PDB entry 8QHL | X-ray diffraction, 1.90 A resolution | chains B and D

== Chain B ==
Name: Angiotensin-converting enzyme
Source organism: Homo sapiens
Notes: EC 3.2.1.-, 3.4.15.1
Reference sequence: P12821 (ACE_HUMAN); residues 1-628 here correspond to UniProt positions 30-657 (UniProt number = residue number + 29)
Sequence (628 residues; row label = number of the first residue in the row):
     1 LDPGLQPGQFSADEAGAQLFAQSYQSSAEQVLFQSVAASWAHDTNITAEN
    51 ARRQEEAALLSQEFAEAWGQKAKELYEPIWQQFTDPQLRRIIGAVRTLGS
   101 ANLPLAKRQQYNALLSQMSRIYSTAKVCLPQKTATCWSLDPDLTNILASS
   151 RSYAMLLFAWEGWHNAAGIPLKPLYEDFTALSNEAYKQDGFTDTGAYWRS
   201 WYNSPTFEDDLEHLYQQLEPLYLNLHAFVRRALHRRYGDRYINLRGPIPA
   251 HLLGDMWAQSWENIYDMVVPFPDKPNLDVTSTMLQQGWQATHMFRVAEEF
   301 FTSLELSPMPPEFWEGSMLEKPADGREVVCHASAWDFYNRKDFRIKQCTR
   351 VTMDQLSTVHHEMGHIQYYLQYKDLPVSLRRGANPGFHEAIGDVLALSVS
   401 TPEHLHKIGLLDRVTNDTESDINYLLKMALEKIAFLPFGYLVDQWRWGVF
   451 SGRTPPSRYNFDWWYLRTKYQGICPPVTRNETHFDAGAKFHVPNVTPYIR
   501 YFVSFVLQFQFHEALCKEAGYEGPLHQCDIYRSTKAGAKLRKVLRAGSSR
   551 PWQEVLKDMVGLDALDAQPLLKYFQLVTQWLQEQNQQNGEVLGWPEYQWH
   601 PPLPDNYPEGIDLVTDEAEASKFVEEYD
Unresolved in the structure: 130-134, 609-628
Cystine bridges: C128-C136, C330-C348, C516-C528
Covalently attached groups: N-acetylglucosamine (NAG) linked to N45; glycan linked to N416, N480
Construct notes: engineered mutation Q9 (Asn38 in P12821), Q25 (Asn54 in P12821), Q82 (Asn111 in P12821), Q117 (Asn146 in P12821), Q131 (Asn160 in P12821), Q289 (Asn318 in P12821), R545 (Gln574 in P12821), L576 (Pro605 in P12821)
Bound ions: Zn2+: H361, H365, E389 (shared with V52(D) of chain D)
From the paper describing this entry:
  - binding site for Val-pro-pro: Q259, H331, A334, T358, H361, E362, K489, H491, Y498, Y501
  - specificity-determining residues: D255, T358 (proposed by the authors, not directly observed)

== Chain D ==
Name: Val-pro-pro
Sequence (3 residues; numbered 52 to 54; the number before each row is that of its first residue):
    52 VPP
Bound ions: Zn2+: V52 (shared with H361(B), H365(B), E389(B) of chain B)

== Chain B / chain D interface ==
Contacting residue pairs - 22 pairs, chain B then chain D:
  Q259(B) - P54(D)  hydrogen bond (side chain-backbone)
  H331(B) - V52(D)
  H331(B) - P53(D)  hydrogen bond (side chain-backbone)
  A332(B) - V52(D)
  A332(B) - P53(D)
  S333(B) - V52(D)
  T358(B) - P53(D)
  H361(B) - V52(D)  hydrogen bond (side chain-backbone)
  H361(B) - P53(D)
  E362(B) - V52(D)  hydrogen bond (side chain-backbone)
  E362(B) - P53(D)
  H365(B) - V52(D)  hydrogen bond (side chain-backbone)
  E389(B) - V52(D)
  F435(B) - P54(D)  hydrophobic
  K489(B) - P54(D)  hydrogen bond (side chain-backbone)
  H491(B) - V52(D)
  H491(B) - P53(D)  hydrogen bond (side chain-backbone)
  H491(B) - P54(D)
  Y498(B) - P54(D)  hydrogen bond (side chain-backbone)
  Y501(B) - V52(D)  hydrogen bond (side chain-backbone)
  Y501(B) - P53(D)
  Y501(B) - P54(D)
Also at the interface, not in a pair above, chain B (17 interface residues in all): F490, T496, F505

== Summary ==
17 residues of chain B face 3 of chain D across their interface; the contacts include 9 hydrogen bonds. Among
the polar pairs are Q259(B)-P54(D), H331(B)-P53(D) and H361(B)-V52(D). N-acetylglucosamine is covalently
linked to N45(B). From the paper: a binding site for Val-pro-pro at Q259(B), H331(B) and A334(B) among others;
specificity determinants D255(B) and T358(B).
Chain B is Angiotensin-converting enzyme (Homo sapiens) and chain D is Val-pro-pro; the structure, Human
Angiotensin-1 converting enzyme N-domain in complex with the lactotripeptide VPP, was determined by X-ray
diffraction, deposited together with 8QFX.
